PDB entry 5H7O | X-ray diffraction, 2.80 A resolution | chains B and F of the 6 polymer chains in the assembly

[Chain B]
Molecule: Tubulin beta-2B chain
Organism: Bos taurus
UniProt: Q6B856 (TBB2B_BOVIN); residues 1-445 here = UniProt positions 1-445
Chain sequence (445 residues; row label = number of the first residue in the row):
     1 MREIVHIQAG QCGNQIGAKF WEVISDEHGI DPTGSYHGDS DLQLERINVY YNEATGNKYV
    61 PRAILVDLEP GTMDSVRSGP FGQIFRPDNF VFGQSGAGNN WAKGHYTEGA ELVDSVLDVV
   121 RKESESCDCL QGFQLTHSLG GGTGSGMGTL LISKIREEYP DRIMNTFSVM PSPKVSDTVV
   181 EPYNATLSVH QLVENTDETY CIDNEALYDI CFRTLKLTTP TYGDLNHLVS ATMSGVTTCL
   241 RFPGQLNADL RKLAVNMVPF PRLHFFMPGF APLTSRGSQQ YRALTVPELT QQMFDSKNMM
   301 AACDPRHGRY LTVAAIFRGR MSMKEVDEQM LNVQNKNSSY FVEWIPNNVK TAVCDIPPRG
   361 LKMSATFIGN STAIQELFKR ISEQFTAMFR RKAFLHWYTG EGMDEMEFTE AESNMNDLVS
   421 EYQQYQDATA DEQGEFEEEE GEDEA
Disordered / not traced: 1-2, 429-445
UniProt features mapped onto this chain:
  - motif: Met1 to Ile4 (MREI motif)
  - binding site (GTP): Gln11, Glu69, Ser138, Gly142, Thr143, Gly144, Asn204, Asn226
  - binding site (Mg(2+)): Glu69
  - modified residue: Ser40 (Phosphoserine), Thr55 (Phosphothreonine), Lys58 (N6-acetyllysine), Ser172 (Phosphoserine), Thr285 (Phosphothreonine), Thr290 (Phosphothreonine), Arg318 (Omega-N-methylarginine), Glu438 (5-glutamyl polyglutamate)
  - cross-link (Glycyl lysine isopeptide (Lys-Gly)): Lys58 (interchain with G-Cter in ubiquitin), Lys324 (interchain with G-Cter in ubiquitin)
Ion coordination: Mg2+: Gln11 (together with GDP)
Residues lining bound ligands:
  - 7Q7 (2-(1H-indol-4-yl)-4-(3,4,5-trimethoxyphenyl)-1H-imidazo[4,5-c]pyridine): Tyr200, Val236, Cys239, Leu240, Leu246, Asn247, Ala248, Asp249, Leu250, Lys252, Leu253, Asn256, Met257, Val313, Ala314, Ala315, Ile316, Asn347, Asn348, Val349, Lys350, Ala352, Ile368
  - GDP (guanosine-5'-diphosphate): Gly10, Gln11, Cys12, Gln15, Ile16, Asp67, Asn99, Ser138, Gly140, Gly141, Gly142, Thr143, Gly144, Ser145, Val169, Pro171, Val175, Asp177, Glu181, Asn204, Leu207, Tyr222, Leu225, Asn226

[Chain F]
Molecule: Tubulin tyrosine ligase
Organism: Gallus gallus
UniProt: E1BQ43 (E1BQ43_CHICK); residue numbers follow UniProt; this construct covers 1-378
Chain sequence (384 residues; numbered 1 to 384; the number before each row is that of its first residue):
     1 MYTFVVRDEN SSVYAEVSRL LLATGQWKRL RKDNPRFNLM LGERNRLPFG RLGHEPGLVQ
    61 LVNYYRGADK LCRKASLVKL IKTSPELSES CTWFPESYVI YPTNLKTPVA PAQNGIRHLI
   121 NNTRTDEREV FLAAYNRRRE GREGNVWIAK SSAGAKGEGI LISSEASELL DFIDEQGQVH
   181 VIQKYLEKPL LLEPGHRKFD IRSWVLVDHL YNIYLYREGV LRTSSEPYNS ANFQDKTCHL
   241 TNHCIQKEYS KNYGRYEEGN EMFFEEFNQY LMDALNTTLE NSILLQIKHI IRSCLMCIEP
   301 AISTKHLHYQ SFQLFGFDFM VDEELKVWLI EVNGAPACAQ KLYAELCQGI VDVAISSVFP
   361 LADTGQKTSQ PTSIFIKLHH HHHH
Disordered / not traced: 104-125, 150-160, 248-251, 363-371, 381-384
Differences from the reference sequence: expression tag (379-384)
Residues lining bound ligands: AMP-PCP (ACP; phosphomethylphosphonic acid adenylate ester): Lys74, Pro95, Ile148, Gln183, Lys184, Tyr185, Leu186, Lys198, Asp200, Arg202, Arg222, His239, Leu240, Thr241, Asn242, Asp318, Met320, Ile330, Glu331, Asn333

[Chain B / chain F interface]
Pairs across the interface (9; chain B residue first):
  Leu331(B) - Arg36(F)
  Leu331(B) - Pro56(F)
  Gln334(B) - Arg36(F)
  Asn335(B) - Thr3(F)
  Asn335(B) - Arg36(F)  hydrogen bond
  Asn335(B) - Gly57(F)
  Asn335(B) - Leu58(F)
  Ser338(B) - Leu30(F)
  Ser338(B) - Asn34(F)  hydrogen bond
Other interface residues (no listed pair), chain B (5 interface residues in all): Glu343
Other interface residues (no listed pair), chain F (8 interface residues in all): Asp33

[Overview]
5 residues of chain B face 8 of chain F across their interface; the contacts include 2 hydrogen bonds. Polar
pairs include Asn335(B)-Arg36(F) and Ser338(B)-Asn34(F). Chain B binds GDP and compound 7Q7. Chain F binds
AMP-PCP.
Here chain B is Tubulin beta-2B chain (Bos taurus) and chain F is Tubulin tyrosine ligase (Gallus gallus).
Entry 5H7O (Crystal structure of DJ-101 in complex with tubulin protein) was determined by X-ray diffraction.
